Entry 8UQO (electron microscopy, 3.37 A resolution); this record covers chains C and Q of the 6 polymer chains in the assembly.

# Chain C
Molecule: Guanine nucleotide-binding protein G(I)/G(S)/G(T) subunit beta-1
From: Homo sapiens
UniProtKB: P62873 (GBB1_HUMAN); numbering as in UniProt (aligned over 1-340)
Chain sequence (340 residues; each row starts with the number of its first residue):
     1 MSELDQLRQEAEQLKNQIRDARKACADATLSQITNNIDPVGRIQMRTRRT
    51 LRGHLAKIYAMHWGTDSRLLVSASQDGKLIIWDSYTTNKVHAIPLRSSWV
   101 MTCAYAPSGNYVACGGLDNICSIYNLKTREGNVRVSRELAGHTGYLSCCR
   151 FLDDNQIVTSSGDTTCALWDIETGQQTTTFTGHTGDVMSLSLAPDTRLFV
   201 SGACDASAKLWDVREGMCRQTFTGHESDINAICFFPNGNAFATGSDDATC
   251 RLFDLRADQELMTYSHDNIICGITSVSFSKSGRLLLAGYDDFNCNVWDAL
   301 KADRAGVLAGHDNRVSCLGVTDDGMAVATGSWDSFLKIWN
Unresolved in the structure: 1-3, 127-132
UniProt features mapped onto this chain:
  - modified residue: S2 (N-acetylserine), H266 (Phosphohistidine)
  - natural variant: L30 (L30F: In MRD42; uncertain significance), R52 (R52G: In MRD42), G64 (G64V: In MRD42), D76 (D76E: In MRD42; D76G: In MRD42), G77 (G77S: In MRD42), K78 (K78R: In MRD42), I80 (I80N: In MRD42; I80T: In MRD42), H91 (H91R: In MRD42; uncertain significance), A92 (A92T: In MRD42), P94 (P94S: In MRD42), L95 (L95P: In MRD42), R96 (R96L: In MRD42), 5 further natural variant entries in UniProt

# Chain Q
Molecule: 1-phosphatidylinositol 4,5-bisphosphate phosphodiesterase beta-3
From: Homo sapiens
Notes: EC 3.1.4.11
UniProtKB: Q01970 (PLCB3_HUMAN); numbering as in UniProt (aligned over 10-1234)
Chain sequence (1234 residues; row label = number of the first residue in the row):
     1 GPAMDPEFMALQLEPPTVVETLRRGSKFIKWDEETSSRNLVTLRVDPNGF
    51 FLYWTGPNMEVDTLDISSIRDTRTGRYARLPKDPKIREVLGFGGPDARLE
   101 EKLMTVVSGPDPVNTVFLNFMAVQDDTAKVWSEELFKLAMNILAQNASRN
   151 TFLRKAYTKLKLQVNQDGRIPVKNILKMFSADKKRVETALESCGLKFNRS
   201 ESIRPDEFSLEIFERFLNKLCLRPDIDKILLEIGAKGKPYLTLEQLMDFI
   251 NQKQRDPRLNEVLYPPLRPSQARLLIEKYEPNQQFLERDQMSMEGFSRYL
   301 GGEENGILPLEALDLSTDMTQPLSAYFINSSHNTYLTAGQLAGTSSVEMY
   351 RQALLWGCRCVELDVWKGRPPEEEPFITHGFTMTTEVPLRDVLEAIAETA
   401 FKTSPYPVILSFENHVDSAKQQAKMAEYCRSIFGDALLIEPLDKYPLAPG
   451 VPLPSPQDLMGRILVKNKKRHRPSAGGPDSAGRKRPLEQSNSALSESSAA
   501 TEPSSPQLGSPSSDSCPGLSNGEEVGLEKPSLEPQKSLGDEGLNRGPYVL
   551 GPADREDEEEDEEEEEQTDPKKPTTDEGTASSEVNATEEMSTLVNYIEPV
   601 KFKSFEAARKRNKCFEMSSFVETKAMEQLTKSPMEFVEYNKQQLSRIYPK
   651 GTRVDSSNYMPQLFWNVGCQLVALNFQTLDVAMQLNAGVFEYNGRSGYLL
   701 KPEFMRRPDKSFDPFTEVIVDGIVANALRVKVISGQFLSDRKVGIYVEVD
   751 MFGLPVDTRRKYRTRTSQGNSFNPVWDEEPFDFPKVVLPTLASLRIAAFE
   801 EGGKFVGHRILPVSAIRSGYHYVCLRNEANQPLCLPALLIYTEASDYIPD
   851 DHQDYAEALINPIKHVSLMDQRARQLAALIGESEAQAGQETCQDTQSQQL
   901 GSQPSSNPTPSPLDASPRRPPGPTTSPASTSLSSPGQRDDLIASILSEVA
   951 PTPLDELRGHKALVKLRSRQERDLRELRKKHQRKAVTLTRRLLDGLAQAQ
  1001 AEGRCRLRPGALGGAADVEDTKEGEDEAKRYQEFQNRQVQSLLELREAQV
  1051 DAEAQRRLEHLRQALQRLREVVLDANTTQFKRLKEMNEREKKELQKILDR
  1101 KRHNSISEAKMRDKHKKEAELTEINRRHITESVNSIRRLEEAQKQRHDRL
  1151 VAGQQQVLQQLAEEEPKLLAQLAQECQEQRARLPQEIRRSLLGEMPEGLG
  1201 DGPLVACASNGHAPGSSGHLSGADSESQEENTQL
Unresolved in the structure: 1-12, 93-98, 471-574, 874-1234
Differences from the reference sequence: expression tag (1-9)
UniProt features mapped onto this chain:
  - region: N1231 to L1234 (Interaction with SHANK2)
  - active site: H332, H379
  - modified residue (Phosphoserine): S474, S490, S495, S537, S926, S1105
  - natural variant: A878 (A878S: In SMDCD)
  - mutagenesis: R258 (R258Q: Reduced ability to promote the GTPase activity of G(q)/G(11) G alpha proteins), N260 (N260A: Reduced ability to promote the GTPase activity of G(q)/G(11) G alpha proteins), Y855 (Y855A: Abolished ability to transduce G(q)/G(11) G alpha signaling), L859 (L859A: Abolished ability to transduce G(q)/G(11) G alpha signaling without affecting the phospholipase activity), N861 (N861A: Abolished ability to transduce G(q)/G(11) G alpha signaling), P862 (P862A: Abolished ability to transduce G(q)/G(11) G alpha signaling), I863 (I863A: Abolished ability to transduce G(q)/G(11) G alpha signaling)
Bound ions: Ca2+: N333, E362, D364, E413
Reported in the primary citation:
  - mutagenesis - T575DEL: increased catalytic activity

# Interface between chain C and chain Q
Pairs across the interface (25; chain C residue first):
  L55(C) - R185(Q)  hydrogen bond (backbone-side chain)
  L55(C) - T188(Q)
  L55(C) - K219(Q)
  K57(C) - L222(Q)
  K57(C) - D227(Q)  salt bridge
  D76(C) - K219(Q)  hydrogen bond (backbone-side chain)
  W99(C) - N218(Q)
  W99(C) - E294(Q)
  L117(C) - N282(Q)
  L117(C) - Q284(Q)  hydrogen bond (backbone-side chain)
  L117(C) - F285(Q)  hydrophobic
  N119(C) - Q284(Q)  hydrogen bond
  T143(C) - Q284(Q)
  G144(C) - Q284(Q)
  Y145(C) - K238(Q)
  Y145(C) - P239(Q)
  Y145(C) - Y240(Q)  hydrophobic
  Y145(C) - Q284(Q)  hydrogen bond (backbone-side chain)
  D186(C) - Y240(Q)  hydrogen bond
  C204(C) - Y240(Q)
  N230(C) - G237(Q)
  D246(C) - K236(Q)
  D246(C) - G237(Q)
  R314(C) - K236(Q)  hydrogen bond (side chain-backbone)
  W332(C) - D227(Q)
Interface residues without a listed pair, chain C (24 interface residues in all): K78, L95, R96, S98, M101, M188, D290, N313, S334
Interface residues without a listed pair, chain Q (21 interface residues in all): A189, S192, R215, R223, P224, L231

# Summary
24 residues of chain C and 21 residues of chain Q are in contact, with 7 hydrogen bonds and 1 salt bridge.
Among the polar pairs are K57(C)-D227(Q), L55(C)-R185(Q) and D76(C)-K219(Q). From UniProt: active-site
residues H332(Q) and H379(Q) and 7 mutagenesis sites on chain Q. The paper reports that T575DEL of chain Q
increases catalytic activity.
Chain C is Guanine nucleotide-binding protein G(I)/G(S)/G(T) subunit beta-1 and chain Q is
1-phosphatidylinositol 4,5-bisphosphate phosphodiesterase beta-3, both from Homo sapiens; the structure,
PLCb3-Gbg-Gaq complex on membranes, was determined by electron microscopy (same publication as 8UQN).
